6BKK - chains B and C of the 4 polymer chains in the assembly; structure by X-ray diffraction, 2.00 A resolution.

# Chain B (and C)
Molecule: Matrix protein 2
Notes: chain C of this document is another copy of the same molecule, construct and numbering; everything in this record applies to it too
UniProtKB: Q20MD5 (Q20MD5_I72A8); residues 22-46 here = UniProt positions 22-46
Chain sequence (27 residues; each row starts with the number of its first residue):
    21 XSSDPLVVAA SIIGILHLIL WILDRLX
Not modelled in the structure: 47
Modified / non-standard residues: ACE (acetyl group) at position 21; NH2 (amino group) at position 47
Sequence notes: acetylation (21); amidation (47)
Residues lining bound ligands: Amantadine (308; (3S,5S,7S)-tricyclo[3.3.1.1~3,7~]decan-1-amine): V27, A30, S31
Reported in the primary citation:
  - binding site for Amantadine: V27, A30, S31

# How chain B and chain C interact
Pairs across the interface - 24 pairs, chain B then chain C:
  S22(B) - ACE_21(C)
  S22(B) - S22(C)
  S23(B) - ACE_21(C)
  S23(B) - S22(C)
  S23(B) - S23(C)
  D24(B) - S22(C)
  D24(B) - S23(C)  hydrogen bond (backbone-side chain)
  L26(B) - S31(C)
  L26(B) - I32(C)  hydrophobic
  L26(B) - I35(C)  hydrophobic
  V27(B) - S23(C)
  V27(B) - V27(C)  hydrophobic
  V27(B) - S31(C)
  A30(B) - S31(C)
  A30(B) - I35(C)  hydrophobic
  I33(B) - I35(C)  hydrophobic
  I33(B) - L38(C)  hydrophobic
  H37(B) - H37(C)
  H37(B) - L38(C)
  H37(B) - W41(C)
  L40(B) - W41(C)  hydrophobic
  W41(B) - W41(C)
  D44(B) - R45(C)  salt bridge
  R45(B) - R45(C)
Interface residues without a listed pair, chain B (13 interface residues in all): L36
Interface residues without a listed pair, chain C (12 interface residues in all): V28

# Summary
The interface between chain B and chain C involves 13 residues on one side and 12 on the other, with 1
hydrogen bond and 1 salt bridge. Polar contacts include D44(B)-R45(C) and D24(B)-S23(C). Chain B binds
Amantadine. From the paper: a binding site for Amantadine at V27(B), A30(B) and S31(B).
Both chains are Matrix protein 2. Entry 6BKK (Influenza A M2 transmembrane domain bound to amantadine) was
determined by X-ray diffraction together with 6BKL, 6BMZ and 6BOC from the same study.
